PDB entry 6CZX | X-ray diffraction, 1.57 A resolution | chains A and B

Chain A (and B):
Protein: Phosphoserine aminotransferase 1, chloroplastic
From: Arabidopsis thaliana
Notes: EC 2.6.1.52; chain B of this document is another copy of the same molecule, construct and numbering; everything in this record applies to it too
UniProt: Q96255 (SERB1_ARATH); residue numbers follow UniProt; this construct covers 72-430
Chain sequence (362 residues; numbered 69 to 430; the number before each row is that of its first residue):
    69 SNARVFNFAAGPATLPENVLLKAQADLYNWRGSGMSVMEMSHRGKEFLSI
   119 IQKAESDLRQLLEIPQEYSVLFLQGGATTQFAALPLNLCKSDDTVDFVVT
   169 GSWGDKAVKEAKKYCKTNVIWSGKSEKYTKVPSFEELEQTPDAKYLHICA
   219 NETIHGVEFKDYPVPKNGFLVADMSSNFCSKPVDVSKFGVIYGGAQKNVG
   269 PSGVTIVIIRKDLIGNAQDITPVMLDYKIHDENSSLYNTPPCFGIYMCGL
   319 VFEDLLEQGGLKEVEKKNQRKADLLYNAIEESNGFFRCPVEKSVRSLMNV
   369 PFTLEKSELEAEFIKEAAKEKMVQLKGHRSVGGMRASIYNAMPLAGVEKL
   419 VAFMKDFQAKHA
Construct notes: expression tag (69-71)
Modified positions: K265 ((2S)-2-amino-6-[[3-hydroxy-2-methyl-5-(phosphonooxymethyl)pyridin-4-yl]methylideneamino]hexanoic acid; LLP)
Curated features (UniProtKB/Swiss-Prot):
  - binding site (L-glutamate): R111
  - binding site (pyridoxal 5'-phosphate): A145, T146, W171, T221, D241, Q264, N306, T307
  - modified residue: K265 (N6-(pyridoxal phosphate)lysine)
What the authors report for this chain:
  - catalytic residues: K265
  - binding site for (4R)-2-methylpentane-2,4-diol: W171, K265, N306, T307
  - conformationally variable residues (order/disorder transition): R397
  - catalytic residues: H396, R397 (proposed by the authors, not directly observed)

How chain A and chain B interact:
Pairs across the interface (125):
  S69(A) with N97(B), hydrogen bond (backbone-side chain); G100(B), hydrogen bond (backbone-backbone); S101(B); G102(B)
  N70(A) with N97(B), hydrogen bond (backbone-side chain)
  A71(A) with N97(B); G102(B)
  R72(A) with Y96(B), hydrogen bond (side chain-backbone); G102(B); M103(B); S104(B); E107(B), salt bridge
  V73(A) with G102(B), hydrogen bond (backbone-backbone); M103(B), hydrophobic
  N75(A) with M103(B); E107(B), hydrogen bond (side chain-backbone)
  G79(A) with H110(B)
  P80(A) with E107(B); M108(B); H110(B); T307(B)
  A81(A) with E107(B)
  T82(A) with E107(B)
  L83(A) with E107(B), hydrogen bond (backbone-side chain)
  E85(A) with Y96(B), hydrogen bond
  L88(A) with L95(B); Y96(B), hydrophobic; E107(B)
  L89(A) with Y96(B), hydrophobic
  A91(A) with L95(B), hydrophobic
  Q92(A) with Q92(B), hydrogen bond (backbone-side chain); L95(B); Y96(B)
  L95(A) with L88(B); A91(B); Q92(B)
  Y96(A) with R72(B), hydrogen bond (backbone-side chain); E85(B), hydrogen bond; L89(B), hydrophobic
  N97(A) with N70(B), hydrogen bond (side chain-backbone); A71(B)
  G100(A) with N70(B)
  G102(A) with A71(B); R72(B); V73(B), hydrogen bond (backbone-backbone)
  M103(A) with R72(B); V73(B), hydrophobic; N75(B)
  S104(A) with R72(B)
  M106(A) with L83(B), hydrophobic; L88(B), hydrophobic; F311(B), hydrophobic; M315(B), hydrophobic
  E107(A) with R72(B), salt bridge; N75(B), hydrogen bond (backbone-side chain); P80(B); A81(B); T82(B); L83(B), hydrogen bond (side chain-backbone); L88(B)
  M108(A) with P80(B)
  S109(A) with Q392(B)
  H110(A) with G79(B); P80(B)
  Q142(A) with Q142(B); G143(B), hydrogen bond (side chain-backbone); G144(B); G271(B)
  G143(A) with Q142(B), hydrogen bond (backbone-side chain); M292(B); N306(B), hydrogen bond (backbone-side chain)
  G144(A) with Q142(B)
  T146(A) with V291(B); M292(B); N306(B)
  T147(A) with M292(B)
  A150(A) with P290(B), hydrophobic
  E178(A) with P290(B); V291(B), hydrogen bond (side chain-backbone)
  K181(A) with D287(B); T289(B), hydrogen bond (side chain-backbone); P290(B); V291(B)
  Y182(A) with I288(B), hydrogen bond (side chain-backbone); T289(B); P290(B)
  Q264(A) with T307(B), hydrogen bond
  K265(A) with N306(B); T307(B)
  P269(A) with M106(B), hydrophobic
  S270(A) with T307(B); P308(B), hydrogen bond (side chain-backbone); P309(B); C310(B), hydrogen bond (side chain-backbone)
  G271(A) with Q142(B)
  D287(A) with K181(B)
  I288(A) with Y182(B), hydrogen bond (backbone-side chain); I288(B), hydrophobic
  T289(A) with K181(B), hydrogen bond (backbone-side chain); Y182(B)
  P290(A) with A150(B), hydrophobic; E178(B); K181(B); Y182(B)
  V291(A) with T146(B); E178(B), hydrogen bond (backbone-side chain); K181(B)
  M292(A) with G143(B); T146(B); T147(B)
  N306(A) with G143(B), hydrogen bond (side chain-backbone); G144(B); T146(B); K265(B)
  T307(A) with P80(B); Q264(B), hydrogen bond; K265(B); S270(B)
  P308(A) with S270(B), hydrogen bond (backbone-side chain)
  C310(A) with S270(B), hydrogen bond (backbone-side chain)
  F311(A) with M106(B), hydrophobic; F311(B), hydrophobic
  M315(A) with M106(B), hydrophobic
  V391(A) with M103(B), hydrophobic
  Q392(A) with S109(B)
Also at the interface, not in a pair above, chain A (62 interface residues in all): A93, S101, G112, L293, Y305, P309
Also at the interface, not in a pair above, chain B (60 interface residues in all): A77, P269, L293, Y305, V391

In short:
Chain A and chain B form an interface of 62 and 60 residues respectively; the contacts include 31 hydrogen
bonds and 2 salt bridges. Among the polar pairs are R72(A)-E107(B), S69(A)-N97(B) and N70(A)-N97(B). From the
paper: catalytic residues K265(A), H396(A) and R397(A); a binding site for (4R)-2-methylpentane-2,4-diol at
W171(A), K265(A) and N306(A) among others.
Chain A and chain B are both Phosphoserine aminotransferase 1, chloroplastic (Arabidopsis thaliana); the
structure, Crystal structure of Arabidopsis thaliana phosphoserine aminotransferase isoform 1 (AtPSAT1) in
complex with PLP internal aldimine, was determined by X-ray diffraction (same publication as 6CZY and 6CZZ).
